Entry 6NHV (electron microscopy, 3.50 A resolution); this record covers chains N and R of the 7 polymer chains in the assembly.

# Chain N
Name: DARP14 - Subunit B
Organism: Pseudomonas aeruginosa (strain ATCC 15692 / DSM 22644 / CIP 104116 / JCM 14847 / LMG 12228 / 1C / PRS 101 / PAO1)
Reference sequence: Q9I2D8 (Q9I2D8_PSEAE); residues 1-123 here = UniProt positions 1-123
Sequence (131 residues; row label = number of the first residue in the row):
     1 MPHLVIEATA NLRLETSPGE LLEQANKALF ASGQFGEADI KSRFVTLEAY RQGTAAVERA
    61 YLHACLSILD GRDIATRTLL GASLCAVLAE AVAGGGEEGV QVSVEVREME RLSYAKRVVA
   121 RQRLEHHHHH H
Disordered / not traced: 1, 120-131
Differences from the reference sequence: engineered mutation Lys-27 (Ala in Q9I2D8), Ile-74 (Ala in Q9I2D8), Thr-78 (Gln in Q9I2D8), Leu-79 (Ala in Q9I2D8), Ala-82 (Glu in Q9I2D8), Ala-86 (Glu in Q9I2D8), Glu-90 (Gly in Q9I2D8), Leu-112 (Ala in Q9I2D8); expression tag (124-131)

# Chain R
Name: Subunit A-DARPin
Organism: Pyrococcus horikoshii (strain ATCC 700860 / DSM 12428 / JCM 9974 / NBRC 100139 / OT-3)
Notes: antibody fragment or engineered binder
Sequence (319 residues; numbered 1 to 319; the number before each row is that of its first residue):
     1 MRITTKVGDK GSTRLFGGEE VWKDSPIIEA NGTLDELTSF IGEAKHYVDE EMKGILEEIQ
    61 NDIYKIMGEI GSKGKIEGIS EERIAWLLKL ILRYMEMVNL KSFVLPGGTL ESAKLDVCRT
   121 IARRALRKVL TVTREFGIGA EAAAYLLALS DLLFLLARVI EIEQGKKLLE AARAGQDDEV
   181 RILMANGADV NAADDVGVTP LHLAAQRGHL EIVEVLLKCG ADVNAADLWG QTPLHLAATA
   241 GHLEIVEVLL KNGADVNARD NIGHTPLHLA AWAGHLEIVE VLLKYGADVN AQDKFGKTPF
   301 DLAIDNGNED IAEVLQKAA
Disordered / not traced: 1-22
What the authors report for this chain:
  - contacts within the chain: Gly-108/Gly-187

# Chain N / chain R interface
Pairs across the interface - 17 pairs, chain N then chain R:
  Ala-31(N) with Leu-92(R), hydrophobic; Met-95(R)
  Asp-73(N) with Leu-130(R)
  Ile-74(N) with Leu-130(R), hydrophobic; Thr-133(R)
  Ala-75(N) with Leu-130(R), hydrophobic; Ala-143(R); Leu-147(R)
  Thr-76(N) with Leu-147(R)
  Thr-78(N) with Ala-140(R); Ala-144(R)
  Leu-79(N) with Ile-84(R), hydrophobic; Ala-144(R); Leu-147(R), hydrophobic; Ala-148(R), hydrophobic
  Ser-83(N) with Leu-88(R)
  Glu-90(N) with Lys-89(R), salt bridge
Other interface residues (no listed pair), chain N (12 interface residues in all): Lys-27, Ala-82, Ala-86
Other interface residues (no listed pair), chain R (15 interface residues in all): Ala-85, Leu-126, Glu-141

# Overview
Chain N and chain R form an interface of 12 and 15 residues respectively; the contacts include 1 salt bridge.
Its one salt-bridged contact is Glu-90(N)/Lys-89(R). The paper reports contacts within the chain involving
Gly-108(R) and Gly-187(R).
Chain N is DARP14 - Subunit B (Pseudomonas aeruginosa (strain ATCC 15692 / DSM 22644 / CIP 104116 / JCM 14847
/ LMG 12228 / 1C / PRS 101 / PAO1)) and chain R is Subunit A-DARPin (Pyrococcus horikoshii (strain ATCC 700860
/ DSM 12428 / JCM 9974 / NBRC 100139 / OT-3)); the structure, Single particle reconstruction of DARPin and its
bound GFP on a symmetric scaffold, was determined by electron microscopy (same publication as 6NHT).
